Entry 8V43 (electron microscopy, 6.10 A resolution (low resolution: residue-level contacts below are approximate; hydrogen-bond / salt-bridge calls are withheld)); this record covers chains D and S of the 42 polymer chains in the assembly.

== Chain D (and S) ==
Name: Sheath (CD1363)
Source organism: Clostridioides difficile
Notes: chain S of this document is another copy of the same molecule, construct and numbering; everything in this record applies to it too
UniProt: A0A9Q7ZU73 (A0A9Q7ZU73_CLODI); residue numbers follow UniProt; this construct covers 1-354
Amino-acid sequence (354 residues; numbered 1 to 354; the number before each row is that of its first residue):
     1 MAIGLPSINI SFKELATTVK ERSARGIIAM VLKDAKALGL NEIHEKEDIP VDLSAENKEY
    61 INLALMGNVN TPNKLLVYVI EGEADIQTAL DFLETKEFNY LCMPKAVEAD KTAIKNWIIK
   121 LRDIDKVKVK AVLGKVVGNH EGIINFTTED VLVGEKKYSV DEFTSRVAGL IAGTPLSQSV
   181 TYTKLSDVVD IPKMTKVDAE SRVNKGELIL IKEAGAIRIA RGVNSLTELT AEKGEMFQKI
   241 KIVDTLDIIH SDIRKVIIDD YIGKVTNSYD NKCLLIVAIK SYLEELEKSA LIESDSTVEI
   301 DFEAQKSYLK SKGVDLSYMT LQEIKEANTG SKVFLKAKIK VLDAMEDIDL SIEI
Unresolved in the structure: 1-3 (chain S: 1-2)

== How chain D and chain S interact ==
Contacting residue pairs (7; chain D residue first):
  Ile124(D) - Asn9(S)
  Lys126(D) - Asn9(S)
  Lys126(D) - Ser11(S)
  Glu232(D) - Glu14(S)
  Met236(D) - Glu14(S)
  Phe237(D) - Phe12(S)
  His250(D) - Ile10(S)
Interface residues without a listed pair, chain D (9 interface residues in all): Ala231, Lys233, Ile257
Interface residues without a listed pair, chain S (6 interface residues in all): Ala16

== Summary ==
The interface between chain D and chain S involves 9 residues on one side and 6 on the other.
Both chains are Sheath (CD1363) (Clostridioides difficile). Entry 8V43 (CryoEM Structure of Diffocin -
postcontracted - Baseplate - final state) was determined by electron microscopy together with 8V3T, 8V3W,
8V3X, 8V3Z, 8V40 and 8V41 from the same study.
